Entry 4GZ5 (X-ray diffraction, 3.08 A resolution); this record covers chain A.

# Chain A
Name: UDP-N-acetylglucosamine--peptide N-acetylglucosaminyltransferase 110 kDa subunit
Organism: Homo sapiens
Notes: EC 2.4.1.255
UniProtKB: O15294 (OGT1_HUMAN); residues 313-1031 here correspond to UniProt positions 323-1041 (UniProt number = residue number + 10)
Sequence (723 residues; numbered 309 to 1031; the number before each row is that of its first residue):
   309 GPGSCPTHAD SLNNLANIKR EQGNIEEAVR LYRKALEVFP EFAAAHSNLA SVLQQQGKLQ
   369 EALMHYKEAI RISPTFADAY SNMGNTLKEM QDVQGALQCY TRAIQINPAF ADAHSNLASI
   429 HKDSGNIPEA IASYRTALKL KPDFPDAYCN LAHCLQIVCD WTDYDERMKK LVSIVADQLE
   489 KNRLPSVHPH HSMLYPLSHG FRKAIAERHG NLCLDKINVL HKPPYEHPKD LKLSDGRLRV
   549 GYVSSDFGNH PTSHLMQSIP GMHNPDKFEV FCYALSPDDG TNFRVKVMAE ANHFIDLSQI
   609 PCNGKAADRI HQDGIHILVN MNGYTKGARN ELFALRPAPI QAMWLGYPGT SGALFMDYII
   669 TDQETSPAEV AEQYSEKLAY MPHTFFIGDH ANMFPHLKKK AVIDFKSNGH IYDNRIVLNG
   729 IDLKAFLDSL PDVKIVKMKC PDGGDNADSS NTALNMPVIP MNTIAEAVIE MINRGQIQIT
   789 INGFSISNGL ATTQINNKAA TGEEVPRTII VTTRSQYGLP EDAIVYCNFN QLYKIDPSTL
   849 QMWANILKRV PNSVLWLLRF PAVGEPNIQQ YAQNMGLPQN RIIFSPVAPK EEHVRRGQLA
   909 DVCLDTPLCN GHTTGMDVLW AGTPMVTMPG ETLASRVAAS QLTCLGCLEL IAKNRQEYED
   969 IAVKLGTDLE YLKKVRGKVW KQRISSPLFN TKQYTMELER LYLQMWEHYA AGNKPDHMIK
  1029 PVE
Disordered / not traced: 309-312, 715-718, 749-760, 1029-1031
Differences from the reference sequence: expression tag (309-312)
Small-molecule neighbours: uridine-diphosphate-N-acetylglucosamine (UD1): His498, Met501, His558, Pro559, Thr560, His562, Leu563, Leu653, Gly654, Tyr655, Pro656, Phe694, Phe837, Gln839, Tyr841, Lys842, Leu866, Phe868, Pro894, Val895, Ala896, Pro897, Lys898, His901, Arg904, Cys917, Gly919, His920, Thr921, Thr922, Asp925
Curated features (UniProtKB/Swiss-Prot):
  - region: Lys981 to Lys1000 (Required for phosphatidylinositol 3,4,5-triphosphate binding)
  - motif: Asp454 to Tyr456 (DFP motif), Lys477 to Pro493 (Nuclear localization signal)
  - active site: His498 (Proton acceptor)
  - binding site (UDP): Gln839, Lys842, Ala896 to Lys898, His901 to Arg904, His920 to Thr922, Asp925
  - modified residue: Thr444 (Phosphothreonine), Tyr979 (Phosphotyrosine)
  - glycosylation: Ser389 (O-linked (GlcNAc) serine)
Reported in the primary citation:
  - catalytic residues: His498, Asp554, His558 (proposed by the authors, not directly observed)

# Overview
Bound to chain A: uridine-diphosphate-N-acetylglucosamine. UniProt lists active-site residue His498 and 13
UDP-binding residues. The paper reports catalytic residues His498, Asp554 and His558.
Chain A is UDP-N-acetylglucosamine--peptide N-acetylglucosaminyltransferase 110 kDa subunit (Homo sapiens);
the structure, Crystal structure of human O-GlcNAc Transferase with UDP-GlcNAc, was determined by X-ray
diffraction, deposited together with 4GYW, 4GYY, 4GZ3 and 4GZ6.
